Entry 6L56 (X-ray diffraction, 1.85 A resolution); this record covers chains D and M of the 24 polymer chains in the assembly.

# Chain D (and M)
Protein: Ferritin
Source organism: Tegillarca granosa
Notes: EC 1.16.3.1; chain M of this document is another copy of the same molecule, construct and numbering; everything in this record applies to it too
UniProtKB: D3JCC5 (D3JCC5_TEGGR); residues 1-172 here = UniProt positions 1-172
Amino-acid sequence (172 residues; row label = number of the first residue in the row):
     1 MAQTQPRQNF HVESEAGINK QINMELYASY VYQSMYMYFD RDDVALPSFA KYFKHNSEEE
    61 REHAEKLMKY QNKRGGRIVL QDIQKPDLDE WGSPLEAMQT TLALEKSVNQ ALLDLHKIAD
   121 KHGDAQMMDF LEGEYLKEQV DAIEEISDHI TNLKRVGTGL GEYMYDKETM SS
Disordered / not traced: 1-2, 172
Bound ions: Fe2+ site 1: Glu25, Glu60, His63; Na+ site 1 near Asp82 (its only coordinating residue here); Fe2+ site 2: Glu132 (shared with 1 residue of chain B; 1 residue of chain G); Na+ site 2: Glu144, Asp148
What the authors report for this chain:
  - catalytic residues: Glu25, Tyr32, Glu60, His63, Glu105, Gln139 (by similarity / conservation)
  - mutagenesis - D129A/E132A: decreased catalytic activity on iron oxidation
  - mutagenesis - E168A: unchanged catalytic activity on iron oxidation
  - mutagenesis - D129A/E132A, E168A: decreased binding to copper

# How chain D and chain M interact
Contacting residue pairs - 24 pairs, chain D then chain M:
  Asp42(D) - Ser147(M)
  Asp42(D) - Asp148(M)
  Asp42(D) - Thr151(M)  hydrogen bond (backbone-side chain)
  Asp43(D) - Thr151(M)
  Val44(D) - Thr151(M)
  Val44(D) - Arg155(M)  hydrogen bond (backbone-side chain)
  Ala45(D) - Asp148(M)
  Ala45(D) - Thr151(M)
  Ala45(D) - Asn152(M)  hydrogen bond (backbone-side chain)
  Leu46(D) - Arg155(M)
  Gly159(D) - Arg155(M)
  Leu160(D) - Arg155(M)
  Leu160(D) - Leu160(M)  hydrophobic
  Leu160(D) - Gly161(M)
  Glu162(D) - Arg155(M)  salt bridge
  Tyr163(D) - Asn152(M)
  Tyr163(D) - Val156(M)  hydrophobic
  Tyr163(D) - Tyr165(M)
  Tyr163(D) - Glu168(M)
  Tyr163(D) - Thr169(M)  hydrogen bond
  Met164(D) - Met164(M)  hydrophobic
  Lys167(D) - Glu168(M)
  Lys167(D) - Thr169(M)
  Glu168(D) - Glu168(M)
Also at the interface, not in a pair above, chain D (14 interface residues in all): Asp40, Arg41
Also at the interface, not in a pair above, chain M (13 interface residues in all): Glu144

# In short
14 residues of chain D and 13 residues of chain M are in contact; the contacts include 4 hydrogen bonds and 1
salt bridge. Among the polar pairs are Glu162(D)-Arg155(M), Asp42(D)-Thr151(M) and Val44(D)-Arg155(M). The
paper reports catalytic residues Glu25(D), Tyr32(D) and Glu60(D) among others; D129A/E132A and E168A of chain
D reduce binding to copper.
Both chains are Ferritin (Tegillarca granosa). Entry 6L56 (Fe(II) loaded Tegillarca granosa ferritin) was
determined by X-ray diffraction (same publication as 6KZY, 6L55 and 6L58).
